PDB entry 6ZUG | X-ray diffraction, 1.80 A resolution | chains H and I of the 3 polymer chains in the assembly

[Chain H]
Molecule: Prothrombin
Source organism: Homo sapiens
Notes: EC 3.4.21.5
Reference sequence: P00734 (THRB_HUMAN); the construct lacks a stretch of the UniProt sequence and is renumbered around it, so the offset changes along the chain: 16-37 = UniProt 364-385; 38-60 = UniProt 387-409; 61-77 = UniProt 419-435; 78-97 = UniProt 437-456; 7 more segments
Chain sequence (258 residues; each row starts with the number of its first residue; note: 3 numbers in that range are skipped by the numbering (no residue carries them; nothing is unmodelled there); a row labelled like 60A-60I holds insertion residues (60A, then the next letters in order)):
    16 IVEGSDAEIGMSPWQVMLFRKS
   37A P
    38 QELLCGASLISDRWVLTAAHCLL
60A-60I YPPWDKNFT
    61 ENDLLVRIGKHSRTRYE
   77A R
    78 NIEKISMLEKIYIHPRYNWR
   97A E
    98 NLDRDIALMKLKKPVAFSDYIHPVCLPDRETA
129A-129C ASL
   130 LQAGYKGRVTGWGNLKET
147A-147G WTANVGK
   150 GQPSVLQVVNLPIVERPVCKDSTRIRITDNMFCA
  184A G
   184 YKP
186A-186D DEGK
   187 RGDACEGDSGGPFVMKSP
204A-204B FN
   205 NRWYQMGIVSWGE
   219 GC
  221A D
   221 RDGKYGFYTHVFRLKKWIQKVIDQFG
Unresolved in the structure: 147A-147G, 246
Disulfide bonds: Cys42-Cys58, Cys168-Cys182, Cys191-Cys220
Covalent attachments: N-acetylglucosamine (NAG) linked to Asn60G
Small-molecule neighbours: compound10 (QPW; 2-[(3-chlorophenyl)methylamino]-7-methoxy-N-[[(3S)-oxolan-3-yl]methyl]-N-propyl-1,3-benzoxazole-5-carboxamide): His57, Tyr60A, Trp60D, Glu97A, Asn98, Leu99, Ile174, Asp189, Ala190, Cys191, Glu192, Ser195, Val213, Ser214, Trp215, Gly216, Glu217, Gly219, Cys220, Gly226, Phe227, Tyr228
Curated features (UniProtKB/Swiss-Prot):
  - region: Ala183 to Val200 (High affinity receptor-binding region which is also known as the TP508 peptide)
  - active site (Charge relay system): His57, Asp102, Ser195
  - glycosylation: Asn60G (N-linked (GlcNAc...) (complex) asparagine)

[Chain I]
Molecule: Hirudin-2
Reference sequence: P28504 (HIR2_HIRME); residues 9-19 here correspond to UniProt positions 54-64 (UniProt number = residue number + 45)
Chain sequence (11 residues; numbered 9 to 19; the number before each row is that of its first residue):
     9 GDFEEIPEEYL
Modified / non-standard residues: Tyr18 (O-sulfo-L-tyrosine; TYS)
Curated features (UniProtKB/Swiss-Prot):
  - region: Asp10 to Leu19 (Interaction with fibrinogen-binding exosite of thrombin)
  - modified residue: Tyr18 (Sulfotyrosine)

[Interface between chain H and chain I]
Residue-residue contacts (26; chain H residue first):
  Phe34(H) - Phe11(I)  hydrophobic
  Gln38(H) - Phe11(I)
  Gln38(H) - Glu13(I)
  Gln38(H) - Leu19(I)
  Glu39(H) - Phe11(I)
  Leu40(H) - Phe11(I)
  Leu65(H) - Ile14(I)  hydrophobic
  Leu65(H) - Tyr18(I)
  Leu65(H) - Leu19(I)  hydrophobic
  Arg67(H) - Ile14(I)
  Arg73(H) - Asp10(I)  salt bridge
  Arg73(H) - Phe11(I)
  Thr74(H) - Asp10(I)
  Thr74(H) - Phe11(I)
  Thr74(H) - Glu12(I)  hydrogen bond (backbone-backbone)
  Arg75(H) - Asp10(I)
  Arg75(H) - Glu12(I)
  Tyr76(H) - Glu12(I)  hydrogen bond (backbone-side chain)
  Tyr76(H) - Glu13(I)
  Tyr76(H) - Pro15(I)  hydrophobic
  Tyr76(H) - Tyr18(I)
  Glu80(H) - Tyr18(I)
  Lys81(H) - Tyr18(I)
  Ile82(H) - Ile14(I)  hydrophobic
  Ile82(H) - Tyr18(I)
  Gln151(H) - Asp10(I)
Other interface residues (no listed pair), chain H (17 interface residues in all): Met32, Lys36, Met84

[Summary]
The interface between chain H and chain I involves 17 residues on one side and 8 on the other, with 2 hydrogen
bonds and 1 salt bridge. Polar contacts include Arg73(H)-Asp10(I), Tyr76(H)-Glu12(I) and Thr74(H)-Glu12(I).
Ligands of chain H: compound10. Covalently linked N-acetylglucosamine: at Asn60G(H).
Chain H is Prothrombin (Homo sapiens) and chain I is Hirudin-2; the structure, Crystal Structure of Thrombin
in complex with compound10, was determined by X-ray diffraction, deposited together with 6ZUH, 6ZUN, 6ZUU,
6ZUW, 6ZUX, 6ZV7 and 6ZV8.
